4GRL - chains A and B of the 4 polymer chains in the assembly; structure by X-ray diffraction, 2.86 A resolution.

# Chain A
Protein: MHC class II HLA-DQ-alpha chain
Organism: Homo sapiens
Reference sequence: Q30066 (Q30066_HUMAN); residues -1 to 181 here correspond to UniProt positions 2-184 (UniProt number = residue number + 3)
Amino-acid sequence (183 residues; row label = number of the first residue in the row; numbers below 1 keep their minus sign (Asp-1 is residue -1)):
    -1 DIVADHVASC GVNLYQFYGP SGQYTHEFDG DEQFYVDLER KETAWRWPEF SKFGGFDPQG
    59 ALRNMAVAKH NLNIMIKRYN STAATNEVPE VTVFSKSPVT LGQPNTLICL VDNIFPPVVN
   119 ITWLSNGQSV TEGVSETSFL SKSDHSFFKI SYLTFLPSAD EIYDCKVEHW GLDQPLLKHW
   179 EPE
Unresolved in the structure: 181
Disulfide bonds: Cys107-Cys163
From the paper describing this entry:
  - conformationally variable residues (order/disorder transition): Arg44 to Gly52

# Chain B
Protein: MHC class II antigen
Organism: Homo sapiens
Reference sequence: Q67AJ6 (Q67AJ6_HUMAN); residues -1 to 198 here correspond to UniProt positions 31-230 (UniProt number = residue number + 32)
Amino-acid sequence (200 residues; each row starts with the number of its first residue; numbers below 1 keep their minus sign (Glu-1 is residue -1)):
    -1 EGRDSPEDFV YQFKGLCYFT NGTERVRGVT RHIYNREEYV RFDSDVGVYR AVTPQGRPVA
    59 EYWNSQKEVL EGARASVDRV CRHNYEVAYR GILQRRVEPT VTISPSRTEA LNHHNLLICS
   119 VTDFYPSQIK VRWFRNDQEE TAGVVSTPLI RNGDWTFQIL VMLEMTPQRG DVYTCHVEHP
   179 SLQSPITVEW RAQSESAQSK
Unresolved in the structure: -1 to 2, 105-112, 192-198
Disulfide bonds: Cys15-Cys79, Cys117-Cys173
Covalently attached groups: N-acetylglucosamine (NAG) linked to Asn19

# Chain A / chain B interface
Residue-residue contacts - 121 pairs, chain A then chain B:
  Ile0(A) - Tyr16(B)  hydrophobic
  Ile0(A) - Arg25(B)
  Ile0(A) - Arg29(B)
  Ala2(A) - Tyr16(B)  hydrophobic
  Ala2(A) - Phe17(B)
  Ala2(A) - Thr18(B)
  Asp3(A) - Phe17(B)  hydrogen bond (backbone-backbone)
  Asp3(A) - Thr18(B)  hydrogen bond (backbone-side chain)
  Asp3(A) - Asn19(B)  hydrogen bond (side chain-backbone)
  His4(A) - Cys15(B)
  His4(A) - Tyr16(B)
  His4(A) - Phe17(B)  hydrogen bond (backbone-backbone)
  His4(A) - Leu91(B)
  Val5(A) - Leu14(B)  hydrophobic
  Val5(A) - Cys15(B)
  Ala6(A) - Leu14(B)
  Ala6(A) - Cys15(B)  hydrogen bond (backbone-backbone)
  Ala6(A) - Tyr87(B)
  Ser7(A) - Gly13(B)
  Ser7(A) - Leu14(B)
  Cys8(A) - Gly13(B)  hydrogen bond (backbone-backbone)
  Cys8(A) - Cys15(B)  hydrogen bond
  Cys8(A) - Asn82(B)
  Cys8(A) - Tyr87(B)
  Gly9(A) - Phe11(B)
  Gly9(A) - Lys12(B)
  Gly9(A) - Gly13(B)  hydrogen bond (backbone-backbone)
  Val10(A) - Phe11(B)
  Asn11(A) - Tyr9(B)
  Asn11(A) - Gln10(B)
  Asn11(A) - Phe11(B)  hydrogen bond (side chain-backbone)
  Leu12(A) - Tyr9(B)
  Tyr13(A) - Val8(B)
  Tyr13(A) - Tyr9(B)  hydrogen bond (backbone-backbone)
  Gln14(A) - Asp6(B)  hydrogen bond
  Gln14(A) - Phe7(B)
  Gln14(A) - Val8(B)
  Phe15(A) - Asp6(B)
  Phe15(A) - Phe7(B)  hydrogen bond (backbone-backbone)
  Tyr16(A) - Pro4(B)  hydrophobic
  Tyr16(A) - Asp6(B)  hydrogen bond (backbone-side chain)
  Phe26(A) - Tyr87(B)  hydrophobic
  Phe26(A) - Ile90(B)  hydrophobic
  Phe26(A) - Leu91(B)  hydrophobic
  Asp27(A) - Arg149(B)  hydrogen bond (backbone-side chain)
  Gly28(A) - Arg149(B)
  Asp29(A) - Tyr123(B)
  Asp29(A) - Arg149(B)  salt bridge
  Asp29(A) - Trp153(B)
  Glu30(A) - Trp153(B)  hydrogen bond (backbone-side chain)
  Gln31(A) - Tyr87(B)
  Gln31(A) - Ile90(B)
  Gln31(A) - Trp153(B)
  Trp45(A) - Gly151(B)
  Trp45(A) - Asp152(B)
  Trp45(A) - Trp153(B)
  Glu47(A) - Arg93(B)  salt bridge
  Phe48(A) - Trp153(B)  hydrophobic
  Phe51(A) - Val85(B)
  Phe51(A) - Ala86(B)
  Phe51(A) - Gly89(B)
  Phe51(A) - Ile90(B)  hydrophobic
  Gly52(A) - Val85(B)
  Ala66(A) - Tyr9(B)  hydrophobic
  Asn69(A) - Tyr9(B)  hydrogen bond
  Leu70(A) - Phe7(B)
  Leu70(A) - Val8(B)
  Leu70(A) - Tyr9(B)  hydrophobic
  Met73(A) - Tyr32(B)  hydrophobic
  Met73(A) - Tyr37(B)
  Ile74(A) - Phe7(B)  hydrophobic
  Ile74(A) - Tyr32(B)
  Arg76(A) - Gln53(B)
  Tyr77(A) - Tyr32(B)  hydrophobic
  Tyr77(A) - Glu35(B)  hydrogen bond
  Tyr77(A) - Tyr37(B)
  Tyr77(A) - Thr51(B)  hydrogen bond
  Tyr77(A) - Gln53(B)  hydrogen bond
  Ser79(A) - Phe7(B)
  Thr80(A) - Phe7(B)
  Thr80(A) - Tyr32(B)  hydrogen bond (backbone-side chain)
  Thr80(A) - Asn33(B)  hydrogen bond (backbone-side chain)
  Ala81(A) - Asp6(B)
  Ala81(A) - Phe7(B)  hydrophobic
  Ala81(A) - Asn33(B)
  Ala82(A) - Asp6(B)  hydrogen bond (backbone-backbone)
  Ala82(A) - Asn33(B)
  Glu85(A) - Arg34(B)  salt bridge
  Phe92(A) - Ile148(B)  hydrophobic
  Phe92(A) - Asn150(B)
  Phe92(A) - Gln156(B)
  Ser93(A) - Gln156(B)  hydrogen bond (backbone-side chain)
  Lys94(A) - Thr120(B)
  Lys94(A) - Asp121(B)  salt bridge
  Lys94(A) - Asp152(B)  salt bridge
  Lys94(A) - Thr154(B)
  Lys94(A) - Gln156(B)  hydrogen bond (backbone-side chain)
  Pro96(A) - Thr100(B)
  Pro96(A) - Ser118(B)
  Pro96(A) - Thr120(B)
  Ile106(A) - Asn150(B)
  Phe113(A) - Val8(B)  hydrophobic
  Phe113(A) - Gln10(B)
  Phe113(A) - Asn33(B)
  Phe113(A) - Arg34(B)
  Pro114(A) - Asp6(B)
  Lys140(A) - Lys12(B)  hydrogen bond (backbone-side chain)
  Asp142(A) - Arg34(B)  salt bridge
  His143(A) - Gln10(B)  hydrogen bond (backbone-side chain)
  His143(A) - Lys12(B)  hydrogen bond
  His143(A) - Arg29(B)
  His143(A) - Ile31(B)
  His143(A) - Arg34(B)
  Ser144(A) - Arg34(B)
  Phe145(A) - Gln10(B)
  Ile148(A) - Asn150(B)
  Tyr150(A) - Asn150(B)  hydrogen bond (side chain-backbone)
  Tyr150(A) - Gly151(B)
  Tyr150(A) - Asp152(B)  hydrogen bond (side chain-backbone)
  Trp168(A) - Ser3(B)
  Trp168(A) - Pro4(B)  hydrophobic
Other interface residues (no listed pair), chain A (65 interface residues in all): Val1, Asn62, Asn84, Ser95, Leu108, Asn111, Pro115, Val116, Thr135, Ser139, Phe146
Other interface residues (no listed pair), chain B (53 interface residues in all): Glu5, Gly20, Val27, Glu36, Pro56, Val78

# Summary
65 residues of chain A face 53 of chain B across their interface, with 29 hydrogen bonds and 6 salt bridges.
Polar pairs include Asp29(A)-Arg149(B), Glu47(A)-Arg93(B) and Glu85(A)-Arg34(B). Covalently linked
N-acetylglucosamine: at Asn19(B). From the paper: conformational variability at Arg44(A).
Chain A is MHC class II HLA-DQ-alpha chain and chain B is MHC class II antigen, both from Homo sapiens; the
structure, Crystal structure of a autoimmune TCR-MHC complex, was determined by X-ray diffraction together
with 4MAY from the same study.
